8IOJ - chains B and K of the 15 polymer chains in the assembly; structure by electron microscopy, 4.10 A resolution (low resolution: residue-level contacts below are approximate; hydrogen-bond / salt-bridge calls are withheld).

== Chain B (and K) ==
Molecule: Ribulose bisphosphate carboxylase large chain
From: Synechococcus elongatus PCC 6301
Notes: EC 4.1.1.39; chain K of this document is another copy of the same molecule, construct and numbering; everything in this record applies to it too
Reference sequence: P00880 (RBL_SYNP6); numbering as in UniProt (aligned over 1-472)
Sequence (472 residues; row label = number of the first residue in the row):
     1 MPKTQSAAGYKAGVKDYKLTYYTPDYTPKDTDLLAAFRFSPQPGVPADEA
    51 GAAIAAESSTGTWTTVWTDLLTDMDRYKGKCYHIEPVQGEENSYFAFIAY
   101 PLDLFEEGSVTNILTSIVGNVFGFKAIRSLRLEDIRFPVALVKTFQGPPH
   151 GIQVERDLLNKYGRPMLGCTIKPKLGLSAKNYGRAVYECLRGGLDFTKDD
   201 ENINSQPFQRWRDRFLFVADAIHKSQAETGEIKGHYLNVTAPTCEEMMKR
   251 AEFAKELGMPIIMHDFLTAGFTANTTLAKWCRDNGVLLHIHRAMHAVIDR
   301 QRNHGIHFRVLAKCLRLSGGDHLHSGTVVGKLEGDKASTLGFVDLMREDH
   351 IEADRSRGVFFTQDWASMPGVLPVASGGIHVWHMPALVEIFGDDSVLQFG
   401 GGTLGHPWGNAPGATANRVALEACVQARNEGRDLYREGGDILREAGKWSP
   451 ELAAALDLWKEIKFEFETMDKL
Disordered / not traced: 1-18, 60-75, 174-176, 330-334, 400-404, 459-472 (chain K: 1-20, 60-74, 174-176, 330-334, 400-405, 461-472)
Disulfides: C169-C189

== How chain B and chain K interact ==
Pairs across the interface - 10 pairs, chain B then chain K:
  K180(B) with D157(K); N160(K); Y162(K)
  P207(B) with S367(K)
  R210(B) with R282(K)
  R212(B) with R282(K); D283(K); N284(K); G285(K)
  F217(B) with L158(K)
Interface residues without a listed pair, chain B (8 interface residues in all): S178, A179, D213
Interface residues without a listed pair, chain K (10 interface residues in all): V154

== In short ==
8 residues of chain B face 10 of chain K across their interface.
Chain B and chain K are both Ribulose bisphosphate carboxylase large chain (Synechococcus elongatus PCC 6301);
the structure, The Rubisco assembly intermidiate of Rubisco large subunit (RbcL) and Arabidopsis thaliana
Rubisco accumulation factor 1 ..., was determined by electron microscopy (same publication as 8ILB, 8ILM, 8IO2
and 8IOL).
